PDB entry 8RWV | electron microscopy, 6.68 A resolution (low resolution: residue-level contacts below are approximate; hydrogen-bond / salt-bridge calls are withheld) | chains 6 and G of the 14 polymer chains in the assembly

Chain 6:
Name: DNA replication licensing factor MCM6
Source organism: Homo sapiens
Notes: EC 3.6.4.12
UniProtKB: Q14566 (MCM6_HUMAN); residues 1-821 here = UniProt positions 1-821
Sequence (821 residues; numbered 1 to 821; the number before each row is that of its first residue):
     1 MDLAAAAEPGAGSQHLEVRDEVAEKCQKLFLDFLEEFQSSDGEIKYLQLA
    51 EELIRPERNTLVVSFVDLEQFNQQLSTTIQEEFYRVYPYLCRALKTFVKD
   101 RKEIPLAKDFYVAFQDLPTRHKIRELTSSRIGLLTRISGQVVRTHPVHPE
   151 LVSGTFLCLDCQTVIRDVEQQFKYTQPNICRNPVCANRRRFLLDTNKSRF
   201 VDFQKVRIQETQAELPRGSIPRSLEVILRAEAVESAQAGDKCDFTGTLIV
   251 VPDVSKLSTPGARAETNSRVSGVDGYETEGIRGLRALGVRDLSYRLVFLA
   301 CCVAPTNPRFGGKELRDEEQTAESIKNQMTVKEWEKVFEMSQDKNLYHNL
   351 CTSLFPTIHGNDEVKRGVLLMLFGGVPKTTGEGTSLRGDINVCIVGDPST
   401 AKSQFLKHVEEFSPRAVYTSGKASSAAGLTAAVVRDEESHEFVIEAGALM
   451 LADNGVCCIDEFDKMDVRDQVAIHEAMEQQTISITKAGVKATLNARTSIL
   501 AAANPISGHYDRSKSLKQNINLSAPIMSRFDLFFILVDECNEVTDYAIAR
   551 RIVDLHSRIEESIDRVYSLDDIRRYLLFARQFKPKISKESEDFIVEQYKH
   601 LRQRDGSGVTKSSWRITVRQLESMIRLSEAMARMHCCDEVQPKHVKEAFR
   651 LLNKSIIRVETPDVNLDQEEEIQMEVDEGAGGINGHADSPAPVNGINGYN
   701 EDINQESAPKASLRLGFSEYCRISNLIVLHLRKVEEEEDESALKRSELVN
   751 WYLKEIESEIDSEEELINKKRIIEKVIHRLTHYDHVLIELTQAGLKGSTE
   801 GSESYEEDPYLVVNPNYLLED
Unresolved in the structure: 1-19, 252-292, 658-719, 783-821
UniProt features mapped onto this chain:
  - motif: Ser528 to Asp531 (Arginine finger)
  - binding site (ATP): His359, Ser399, Thr400, Ala401, Lys402, Ser403, Asn504
  - binding site (ADP): Arg619, Glu622
  - modified residue: Met1 (N-acetylmethionine), Ser13 (Phosphoserine), Ser219 (Phosphoserine), Ser271 (Phosphoserine), Thr278 (Phosphothreonine), Lys643 (N6-acetyllysine), Ser689 (Phosphoserine), Ser762 (Phosphoserine), Thr791 (Phosphothreonine)
  - natural variant: Pro149 (P149S: Found in a patient with mild developmental delay and autism spectrum disorder; uncertain significance), Cys158 (C158Y: Found in patients with microcephaly, developmental delay, typical facial characteristics, endocrine disorders, feeding difficulties and urogenital anomalies; uncertain significance), Asp202 (D202G: Found in a patient with intra-uterine growth restriction, developmental delay and autism spectrum disorder; uncertain significance), Gly239 (G239S: Found in a patient with endocrine disorders, developmental regression, autism spectrum disorder and epilepsy; uncertain significance)
  - mutagenesis: Glu757 (E757A/D: Impairs interaction with CTD1), Glu763 (E763A/D: Impairs interaction with CTD1), Leu766 (L766A: Impairs interaction with CTD1)

Chain G:
Name: DNA replication factor Cdt1
Source organism: Homo sapiens
UniProtKB: Q9H211 (CDT1_HUMAN); numbering as in UniProt (aligned over 158-546)
Sequence (410 residues; row label = number of the first residue in the row):
   137 MGSSHHHHHHSSGLEVLFQGPRPEEPCGEKAPAYQRFHALAQPGLPGLVL
   187 PYKYQVLAEMFRSMDTIVGMLHNRSETPTFAKVQRGVQDMMRRRFEECNV
   237 GQIKTVYPASYRFRQERSVPTFKDGTRRSDYQLTIEPLLEQEADGAAPQL
   287 TASRLLQRRQIFSQKLVEHVKEHHKAFLASLSPAMVVPEDQLTRWHPRFN
   337 VDEVPDIEPAALPQPPATEKLTTAQEVLARARNLISPRMEKALSQLALRS
   387 AAPSSPGSPRPALPATPPATPPAASPSALKGVSQDLLERIRAKEAQKQLA
   437 QMTRCPEQEQRLQRLERLPELARVLRSVFVSERKPALSMEVACARMVGSC
   487 CTIMSPGEMEKHLLLLSELLPDWLSLHRIRTDTYVKLDKAADLAHITARL
   537 AHQTRAEEGL
Unresolved in the structure: 137-181, 318-412
Construct notes: initiating methionine (137); expression tag (138-157)
UniProt features mapped onto this chain:
  - modified residue (Phosphoserine): Ser318, Ser380, Ser394
  - natural variant: Arg453 (R453W: In MGORS4), Arg462 (R462Q: In MGORS4), Glu468 (E468K: In MGORS4)
  - mutagenesis: Tyr170 (Y170A: Alters interaction with GMNN)

Interface between chain 6 and chain G:
Pairs across the interface (67; chain 6 residue first):
  Glu52(6) with Arg263(G); Tyr267(G)
  Arg55(6) with His208(G); Thr213(G); Glu272(G)
  Pro56(6) with Ser211(G)
  Glu57(6) with Ser211(G); Glu212(G); Thr213(G); Arg263(G); Ser265(G)
  Arg58(6) with Arg263(G); Arg264(G); Ser265(G)
  Phe65(6) with Ser463(G)
  Glu69(6) with Arg459(G); Leu529(G)
  Gln70(6) with Leu529(G)
  Gln73(6) with Arg462(G); Lys525(G); Ala527(G); Asp528(G); Leu529(G)
  Thr77(6) with Val466(G)
  Gln80(6) with Val466(G); Ser467(G)
  Lys102(6) with Ala282(G)
  Glu103(6) with Gln277(G); Gly281(G)
  Ile104(6) with Gly281(G)
  Pro105(6) with Gly281(G); Ala282(G)
  Pro118(6) with Cys487(G)
  Thr119(6) with Ser463(G); Val464(G); Ser467(G)
  Arg120(6) with Gly484(G); Ser485(G)
  His121(6) with Ser467(G)
  Glu125(6) with Ala480(G); Arg481(G)
  Thr127(6) with Arg469(G)
  Ser129(6) with Arg469(G)
  Arg229(6) with Arg264(G)
  Glu231(6) with Arg264(G)
  Glu234(6) with Arg264(G)
  Phe310(6) with Gly484(G); Cys486(G); Cys487(G); Thr488(G); Ile489(G)
  Gly311(6) with Ile489(G)
  Val331(6) with Glu452(G)
  Lys332(6) with Leu448(G); Gln449(G)
  Arg573(6) with Ile489(G); Met490(G)
  Arg574(6) with Ile489(G)
  Asn750(6) with Ser413(G)
  Leu753(6) with Ser413(G)
  Glu757(6) with Leu423(G)
  Ser762(6) with Glu430(G)
  Glu763(6) with Arg427(G)
  Leu766(6) with Leu423(G); Arg427(G)
  Ile767(6) with Arg427(G)
  Lys770(6) with Ser413(G)
Also at the interface, not in a pair above, chain 6 (46 interface residues in all): Gln74, Glu81, Arg130, Leu133, Ala232, Cys302, Asp761
Also at the interface, not in a pair above, chain G (49 interface residues in all): Asn209, Arg210, Arg250, Ala414, Leu415, Lys416, Arg453, Val460, Ser491, Ala526
The authors on this interface:
  - interface residues, chain 6: Ile756(6)
  - interface residues, chain G: Ser413(G)

Summary:
46 residues of chain 6 and 49 residues of chain G are in contact. From UniProt: 7 ATP-binding residues,
ADP-binding residues Arg619(6) and Glu622(6) and 3 mutagenesis sites on chain 6; one mutagenesis site on chain
G. The paper reports interface residues Ile756(6) and Ser413(G).
Here chain 6 is DNA replication licensing factor MCM6 and chain G is DNA replication factor Cdt1, both from
Homo sapiens. Entry 8RWV (Human OCCM DNA licensing intermediate) was determined by electron microscopy.
